1YEF - chains L and H; structure by X-ray diffraction, 2.00 A resolution.

# Chain L
Molecule: IGG2A fab fragment
From: Mus musculus
Notes: antibody fragment or engineered binder
Sequence (219 residues; numbered 1 to 214 plus 5 insertion-coded residues; the number before each row is that of its first residue; a row labelled like 27A-27E holds insertion residues (27A, then the next letters in order)):
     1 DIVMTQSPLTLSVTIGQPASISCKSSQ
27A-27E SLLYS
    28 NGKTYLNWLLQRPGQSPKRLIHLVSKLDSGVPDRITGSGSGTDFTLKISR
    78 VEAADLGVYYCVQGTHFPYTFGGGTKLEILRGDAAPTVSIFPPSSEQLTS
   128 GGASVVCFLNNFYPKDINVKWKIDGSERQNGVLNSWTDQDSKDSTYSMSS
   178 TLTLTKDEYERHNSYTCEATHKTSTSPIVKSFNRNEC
Cystine bridges: Cys23-Cys88, Cys134-Cys194
Sequence notes: conflict Ile2 (Val in S16112), Ser7 (Thr in S16112), Thr10 (Ser in S16112), 27 further conflict positions vs the reference (S16112) not listed
Ion coordination: Zn2+ site 1: His49 (shared with Asp100C(H) of chain H); Zn2+ site 2 near Asp60 (its only coordinating residue here); Zn2+ site 3: His93 (shared with Asp181(H) of chain H); Zn2+ site 4: Asp151, His189
Small-molecule neighbours: para-nitrobenzyl glutaryl glycinic acid (PNC): Tyr27D, Tyr32, Asn34, Val89, Gln90, Gly91, Thr92, Phe94, Tyr96, Phe98

# Chain H
Molecule: IGG2A fab fragment
From: Mus musculus
UniProt: P01863 (GCAA_MOUSE); the construct has insertions or renumbered stretches relative to UniProt, so the offset changes along the chain: 114-152 = UniProt 1-39; 160-167 = UniProt 42-49; 169-178 = UniProt 50-59; 181-194 = UniProt 60-73; 3 more segments
Sequence (222 residues; each row starts with the number of its first residue; note: 11 numbers in that range are skipped by the numbering (no residue carries them; nothing is unmodelled there); a row labelled like 82A-82C holds insertion residues (82A, then the next letters in order)):
     1 EMQLQQSGAELLRPGTSVKLSCKTSGYIFTSYWIHWVKQRSGQGLEWIAR
    51 IY
   52A P
    53 GTGSTYYNEKFKGKATLTADKSSSTAYMQL
82A-82C STL
    83 KSEDSAVYFCTRWGFIPV
100A-100F REDYVM
   101 DYWGQGTLVTVSSAKTTAPSVYPLAPVCGDTTGSSVTLGCLVKGYFPEPV
   151 TL
   154 TW
   160 NSGSLSSG
   169 VHTFPAVLQS
   181 DLYTLSSSVTVTSS
   196 TWP
   200 SQSIT
   206 CNVAHPASSTKVDKKIEP
Cystine bridges: Cys22-Cys92, Cys140-Cys206
Ion coordination: Zn2+ site 1: Asp100C (shared with His49(L) of chain L); Zn2+ site 2: Asp181 (shared with His93(L) of chain L)
Small-molecule neighbours: para-nitrobenzyl glutaryl glycinic acid (PNC): His35, Val37, Trp47, Thr93, Trp95, Phe97, Tyr100D, Trp103

# Chain L / chain H interface
Pairs across the interface - 84 pairs, chain L then chain H:
  Lys30(L) with Glu100B(H), salt bridge
  Tyr32(L) with Phe97(H), hydrophobic; Tyr100D(H)
  Asn34(L) with Trp95(H); Tyr100D(H)
  Leu36(L) with Trp95(H), hydrophobic
  Gln38(L) with Gln39(H), hydrogen bond; Phe91(H)
  Ser43(L) with Phe91(H); Trp103(H); Gly104(H), hydrogen bond (side chain-backbone); Gln105(H)
  Pro44(L) with Trp103(H), hydrogen bond (backbone-side chain)
  Lys45(L) with Asp101(H), salt bridge
  Arg46(L) with Trp95(H), hydrogen bond (side chain-backbone); Tyr100D(H); Val100E(H), hydrogen bond (side chain-backbone); Asp101(H), salt bridge
  His49(L) with Asp100C(H), salt bridge; Tyr100D(H)
  Leu50(L) with Glu100B(H); Asp100C(H)
  Val85(L) with Gln43(H)
  Tyr87(L) with Gln39(H), hydrogen bond; Gln43(H); Gly44(H); Leu45(H), hydrophobic
  Phe94(L) with Trp47(H), hydrophobic; Tyr59(H)
  Pro95(L) with Asn60(H)
  Tyr96(L) with Trp47(H); Arg50(H), hydrogen bond
  Phe98(L) with Leu45(H); Glu46(H); Trp47(H)
  Gly100(L) with Gln43(H)
  Gly101(L) with Gln43(H)
  Thr114(L) with Thr131(H)
  Ser116(L) with Gly129(H); Thr131(H), hydrogen bond; Thr137(H), hydrogen bond
  Ile117(L) with Cys128(H), hydrophobic; Gly129(H), hydrogen bond (backbone-backbone)
  Phe118(L) with Leu124(H), hydrophobic; Ala125(H); Pro126(H); Gly129(H); Thr137(H)
  Pro119(L) with Val127(H), hydrophobic
  Ser121(L) with Tyr122(H); Pro123(H)
  Glu123(L) with Tyr122(H); Pro123(H)
  Gln124(L) with Tyr122(H); Lys143(H)
  Ser127(L) with Tyr122(H)
  Ser131(L) with Leu141(H); Lys143(H), hydrogen bond
  Val133(L) with Leu124(H), hydrophobic
  Phe135(L) with Phe172(H), hydrophobic; Ser186(H); Ser187(H); Ser188(H)
  Asn137(L) with His170(H), hydrogen bond; Phe172(H); Ser188(H), hydrogen bond
  Asn138(L) with His170(H), hydrogen bond
  Leu160(L) with Val175(H), hydrophobic; Gln177(H)
  Asn161(L) with Val175(H)
  Ser162(L) with Phe172(H); Pro173(H), hydrogen bond (side chain-backbone); Val175(H)
  Trp163(L) with Pro173(H)
  Thr164(L) with Phe172(H)
  Ser174(L) with His170(H), hydrogen bond; Phe172(H)
  Met175(L) with Phe172(H)
  Ser176(L) with Phe172(H); Ser186(H), hydrogen bond
  Thr180(L) with Lys143(H), hydrogen bond
  Lys207(L) with Cys128(H), hydrogen bond (side chain-backbone)
  Ser208(L) with Cys128(H), hydrogen bond (backbone-side chain)
  Phe209(L) with Cys128(H), hydrophobic
Other interface residues (no listed pair), chain L (52 interface residues in all): Leu9, Asn28, Asp55, Lys103, Val115, Val159, Thr178
Other interface residues (no listed pair), chain H (49 interface residues in all): Val37, Gly42, Tyr58, Met100F, Asp130, Leu138, Gly139, Thr171, Lys219

# Summary
52 residues of chain L and 49 residues of chain H are in contact, with 20 hydrogen bonds and 4 salt bridges.
Polar contacts include Lys30(L)-Glu100B(H), Lys45(L)-Asp101(H) and Arg46(L)-Asp101(H). Para-nitrobenzyl
glutaryl glycinic acid is bound between chain L and chain H.
Chain L is IGG2A fab fragment and chain H is IGG2A fab fragment, both from Mus musculus; the structure,
Structure of IGG2A fab fragment (D2.3) complexed with substrate analogue, was determined by X-ray diffraction
together with 1YEG and 1YEH from the same study.
